6WXG - chains A and D of the 39 polymer chains in the assembly; structure by electron microscopy, 3.30 A resolution.

== Chain A (and D) ==
Name: Intermediate capsid protein VP6
Organism: Rotavirus A (strain RVA/Monkey/United States/RRV/1975/G3P5B[3])
Notes: chain D of this document is another copy of the same molecule, construct and numbering; everything in this record applies to it too
UniProt: B2BN53 (VP6_ROTRH); residue numbers follow UniProt; this construct covers 1-397
Sequence (397 residues; each row starts with the number of its first residue):
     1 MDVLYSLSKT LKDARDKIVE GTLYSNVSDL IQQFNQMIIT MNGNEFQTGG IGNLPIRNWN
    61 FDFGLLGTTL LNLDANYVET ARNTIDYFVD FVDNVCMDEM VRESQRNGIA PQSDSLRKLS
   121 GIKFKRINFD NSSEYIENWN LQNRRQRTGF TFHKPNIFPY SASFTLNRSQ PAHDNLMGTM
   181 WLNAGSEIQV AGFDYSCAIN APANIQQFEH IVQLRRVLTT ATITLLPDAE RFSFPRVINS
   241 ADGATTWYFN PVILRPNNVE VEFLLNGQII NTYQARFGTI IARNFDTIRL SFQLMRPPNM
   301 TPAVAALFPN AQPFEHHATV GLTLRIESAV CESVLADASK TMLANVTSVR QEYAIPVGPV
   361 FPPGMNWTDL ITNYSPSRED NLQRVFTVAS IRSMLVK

== Interface between chain A and chain D ==
Contacting residue pairs (6; chain A residue first):
  Arg-106(A) with Val-396(D); Lys-397(D), hydrogen bond (side chain-backbone)
  Arg-117(A) with Asp-90(D), salt bridge
  Ser-120(A) with Asn-83(D), hydrogen bond (backbone-side chain)
  Ile-122(A) with Asn-83(D)
  Lys-125(A) with Asn-83(D)
Other interface residues (no listed pair), chain A (7 interface residues in all): Asp-114, Gly-121
Other interface residues (no listed pair), chain D (7 interface residues in all): Arg-57, Glu-79, Arg-392

== Summary ==
The chain A/chain D interface involves 7 residues from each chain; the contacts include 2 hydrogen bonds and 1
salt bridge. Polar contacts include Arg-117(A)/Asp-90(D), Arg-106(A)/Lys-397(D) and Ser-120(A)/Asn-83(D).
Chain A and chain D are both Intermediate capsid protein VP6 (Rotavirus A (strain RVA/Monkey/United
States/RRV/1975/G3P5B[3])); the structure, Cryo-EM reconstruction of VP5*/VP8* assembly from rhesus rotavirus
particles - Reversed conformation, was determined by electron microscopy (same publication as 6WXE and 6WXF).
